8HY9 - chain A; structure by X-ray diffraction, 1.46 A resolution.

== Chain A ==
Protein: CD-NTase-associated protein 12
Organism: Riemerella anatipestifer Yb2
Notes: EC 3.2.2.5
UniProt: A0A8F6THR5 (A0A8F6THR5_RIEAN); residues 5-163 here correspond to UniProt positions 158-316 (UniProt number = residue number + 153)
Chain sequence (163 residues; numbered 1 to 163; the number before each row is that of its first residue):
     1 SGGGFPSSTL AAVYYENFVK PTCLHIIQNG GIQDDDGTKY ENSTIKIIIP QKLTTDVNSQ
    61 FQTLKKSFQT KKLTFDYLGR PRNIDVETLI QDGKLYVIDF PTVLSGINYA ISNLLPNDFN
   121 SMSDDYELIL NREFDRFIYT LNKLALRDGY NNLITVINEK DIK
Unresolved in the structure: 1-3, 163
Differences from the reference sequence: expression tag (1-4)
Bound ions: Ca2+: Asn151, Ile154
Small-molecule neighbours: c-di-GMP (C2E; 9,9'-[(2R,3R,3aS,5S,7aR,9R,10R,10aS,12S,14aR)-3,5,10,12-tetrahydroxy-5,12-dioxidooctahydro-2H,7H-difuro[3,2-d:3',2'-j][1,3,7,9,2,8]tetraoxadiphosphacyclododecine-2,9-diyl]bis(2-amino-1,9-dihydro-6H-purin-6-one)): Val13, Tyr14, Asn17, Phe18, Arg80, Arg82, Asn83, Ile84, Asp85, Asp99, Pro101, Thr102, Val103
Reported in the primary citation:
  - binding site for c-di-GMP: Phe18, Arg80, Arg82, Asp99
  - contacts within the chain: Ile27-Gln62 (hydrogen bond), Asn120-Tyr139 (hydrogen bond), Thr55-Arg147 (hydrogen bond), Thr55-Asp148 (hydrogen bond), Asp56-Tyr150 (hydrogen bond)
  - self-association interface (contacts with another copy of this molecule); pairs are residue here / residue on that copy: Asn117-Asn117, Gln28, Leu78
  - mutagenesis - G149E: abolished signaling

== Overview ==
Chain A binds c-di-GMP. Asn151 and Ile154 form the Ca2+ site. From the paper: a binding site for c-di-GMP at
Phe18, Arg80 and Arg82 among others; G149E abolishes signaling.
Chain A is CD-NTase-associated protein 12 (Riemerella anatipestifer Yb2); the structure, Bacterial STING from
Riemerella anatipestifer in complex with 3'3'-c-di-GMP, was determined by X-ray diffraction together with 8HWJ
from the same study.
